8IJ3 - chains A and C of the 5 polymer chains in the assembly; structure by electron microscopy, 3.28 A resolution.

Chain A:
Protein: Hydroxycarboxylic acid receptor 2
Organism: Homo sapiens
UniProtKB: Q8TDS4 (HCAR2_HUMAN); residues 8-299 here = UniProt positions 8-299
Amino-acid sequence (292 residues; numbered 8 to 299; the number before each row is that of its first residue):
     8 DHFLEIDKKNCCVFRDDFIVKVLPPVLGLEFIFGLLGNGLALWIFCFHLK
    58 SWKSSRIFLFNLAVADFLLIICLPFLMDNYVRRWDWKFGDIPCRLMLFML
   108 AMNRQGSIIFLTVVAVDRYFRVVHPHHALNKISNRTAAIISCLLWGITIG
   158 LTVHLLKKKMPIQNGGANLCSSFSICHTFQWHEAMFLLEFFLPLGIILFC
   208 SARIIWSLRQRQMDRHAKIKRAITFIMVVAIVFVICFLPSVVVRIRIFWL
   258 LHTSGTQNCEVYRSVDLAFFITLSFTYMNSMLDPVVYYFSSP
Disulfide bonds: C18-C183, C19-C266, C100-C177
From the paper describing this entry:
  - contacts within the chain: R111-E196 (salt bridge), F180-F277 (hydrophobic contact), F180-F193 (hydrophobic contact), F180-F276 (hydrophobic contact)
  - conformationally variable residues (side-chain flip): F180
  - specificity-determining residues: N86, W91, M103, L107

Chain C:
Protein: Guanine nucleotide-binding protein G(i) subunit alpha-1
Organism: Homo sapiens
UniProtKB: P63096 (GNAI1_HUMAN); residue numbers follow UniProt; this construct covers 4-354
Amino-acid sequence (351 residues; numbered 4 to 354; the number before each row is that of its first residue):
     4 TLSAEDKAAVERSKMIDRNLREDGEKAAREVKLLLLGAGESGKSTIVKQM
    54 KIIHEAGYSEEECKQYKAVVYSNTIQSIIAIIRAMGRLKIDFGDSARADD
   104 ARQLFVLAGAAEEGFMTAELAGVIKRLWKDSGVQACFNRSREYQLNDSAA
   154 YYLNDLDRIAQPNYIPTQQDVLRTRVKTTGIVETHFTFKDLHFKMFDVGA
   204 QRSERKKWIHCFEGVTAIIFCVALSDYDLVLAEDEEMNRMHESMKLFDSI
   254 CNNKWFTDTSIILFLNKKDLFEEKIKKSPLTICYPEYAGSNTYEEAAAYI
   304 QCQFEDLNKRKDTKEIYTHFTCSTDTKNVQFVFDAVTDVIIKNNLKDCGL
   354 F
Unresolved in the structure: 54-181, 234-240
Sequence notes: engineered mutation A203 (Gly in P63096), S326 (Ala in P63096)
Swiss-Prot annotation at these positions:
  - region: K35 to T48 (G1 motif), D173 to T181 (G2 motif), F196 to G202, Q204, R205 (G3 motif), I265 to D272 (G4 motif), T324, C325, T327 to T329 (G5 motif)
  - binding site (GTP): E43 to T48, S151, L175 to T181, D200 to G202, Q204, N269 to D272
  - binding site (Mg(2+)): S47, T181
  - modified residue: R178 (ADP-ribosylarginine), Q204 (Deamidated glutamine), C351 (ADP-ribosylcysteine)
  - natural variant: G40 (G40C: In NEDHISB; G40R: In NEDHISB), G45 (G45D: In NEDHISB), T48 (T48I: In NEDHISB; T48K: In NEDHISB), Q52 (Q52P: In NEDHISB), S75 (deletion: In NEDHISB; uncertain significance), Q172 (deletion: In NEDHISB), D173 (D173V: In NEDHISB), E186 to F189 (deletion: In NEDHISB; uncertain significance), C224 (C224Y: In NEDHISB), K270 (K270N: In NEDHISB; K270R: In NEDHISB), D272 (D272G: In NEDHISB), V332 (V332E: In NEDHISB; uncertain significance)
  - mutagenesis: G42 (G42R: Abolishes switch to an activated conformation and dissociation from beta and gamma subunits upon GTP binding. Abolishes interaction with RGS family members), E116 (E116L: Enhances interaction (inactive GDP-bound) with RGS14), Q147 (Q147L: Enhances interaction (inactive GDP-bound) with RGS14), E245 (E245L: Enhances interaction (inactive GDP-bound) with RGS14)

Interface between chain A and chain C:
Pairs across the interface - 28 pairs, chain A then chain C:
  S62(A) with C351(C), hydrogen bond
  R63(A) with C351(C)
  R125(A) with L353(C)
  R128(A) with N347(C); D350(C), salt bridge; C351(C), hydrogen bond
  V129(A) with I344(C); L348(C), hydrophobic
  P132(A) with I343(C), hydrophobic; I344(C), hydrophobic; N347(C), hydrogen bond (backbone-side chain)
  H133(A) with L194(C); T340(C), hydrogen bond; I343(C)
  R218(A) with D337(C); T340(C); D341(C), salt bridge
  M220(A) with D341(C); I344(C), hydrophobic
  H223(A) with D315(C), hydrogen bond (side chain-backbone)
  K225(A) with F354(C)
  I226(A) with F354(C), hydrophobic
  A229(A) with L353(C)
  I233(A) with L353(C), hydrophobic
  S298(A) with G352(C), hydrogen bond (side chain-backbone)
  P299(A) with G352(C); L353(C); F354(C)
Other interface residues (no listed pair), chain A (21 interface residues in all): K60, D124, N137, L215, F232
Other interface residues (no listed pair), chain C (15 interface residues in all): K345

Summary:
21 residues of chain A and 15 residues of chain C are in contact, with 6 hydrogen bonds and 2 salt bridges.
Polar contacts include R128(A)-D350(C), R218(A)-D341(C) and S62(A)-C351(C). From the paper: specificity
determinants N86(A), W91(A) and M103(A) among others; conformational variability at F180(A).
Chain A is Hydroxycarboxylic acid receptor 2 and chain C is Guanine nucleotide-binding protein G(i) subunit
alpha-1, both from Homo sapiens; the structure, Cryo-EM structure of human HCAR2-Gi complex without ligand
(apo state), was determined by electron microscopy together with 8IJA, 8IJB and 8IJD from the same study.
